Entry 7NJS (electron microscopy, 2.46 A resolution); this record covers chains A and d of the 20 polymer chains in the assembly.

Chain A:
Molecule: ATP synthase subunit alpha
From: Mycolicibacterium smegmatis (strain ATCC 700084 / mc(2)155)
Notes: EC 7.1.2.2
Reference sequence: A0R202 (ATPA_MYCS2); numbering as in UniProt (aligned over 1-548)
Chain sequence (548 residues; row label = number of the first residue in the row):
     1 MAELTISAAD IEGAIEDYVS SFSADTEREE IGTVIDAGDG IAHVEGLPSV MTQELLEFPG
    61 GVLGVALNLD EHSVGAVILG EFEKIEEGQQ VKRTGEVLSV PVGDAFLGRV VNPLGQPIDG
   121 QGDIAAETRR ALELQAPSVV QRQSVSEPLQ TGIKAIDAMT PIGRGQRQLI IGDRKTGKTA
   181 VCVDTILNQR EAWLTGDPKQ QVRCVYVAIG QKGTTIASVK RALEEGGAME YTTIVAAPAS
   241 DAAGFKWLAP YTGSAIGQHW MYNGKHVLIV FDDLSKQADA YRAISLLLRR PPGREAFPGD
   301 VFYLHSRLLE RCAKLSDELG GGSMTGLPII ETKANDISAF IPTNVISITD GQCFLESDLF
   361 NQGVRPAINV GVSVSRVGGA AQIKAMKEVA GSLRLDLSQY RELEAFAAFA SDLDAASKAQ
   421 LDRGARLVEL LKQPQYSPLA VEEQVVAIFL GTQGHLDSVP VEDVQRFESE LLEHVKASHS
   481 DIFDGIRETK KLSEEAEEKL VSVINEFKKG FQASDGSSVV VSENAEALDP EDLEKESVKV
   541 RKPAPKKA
Not modelled in the structure: 1-4, 522-548
Metal / ion sites: Mg2+: Thr179 (together with ATP)
Small-molecule neighbours: ATP (adenosine-5'-triphosphate): Asp173, Arg174, Lys175, Thr176, Gly177, Lys178, Thr179, Ala180, Glu331, Phe360, Arg365, Pro366, Gln433, Pro434, Gln435
UniProt features mapped onto this chain:
  - binding site (ATP): Gly172 to Thr179
  - site: Ser373 (Required for activity)

Chain d:
Molecule: ATP synthase subunit b-delta
From: Mycolicibacterium smegmatis (strain ATCC 700084 / mc(2)155)
Reference sequence: A0R203 (ATPFD_MYCS2); residue numbers follow UniProt; this construct covers 1-445
Chain sequence (445 residues; each row starts with the number of its first residue):
     1 MSIFIGQLIG FAVIAFIIVK WVVPPVRTLM RNQQEAVRAA LAESAEAAKK LADADAMHAK
    61 ALADAKAESE KVTEEAKQDS ERIAAQLSEQ AGSEAERIKA QGAQQIQLMR QQLIRQLRTG
   121 LGAEAVNKAA EIVRAHVADP QAQSATVDRF LSELEQMAPS SVVIDTAATS RLRAASRQSL
   181 AALVEKFDSV AGGLDADGLT NLADELASVA KLLLSETALN KHLAEPTDDS APKVRLLERL
   241 LSDKVSATTL DLLRTAVSNR WSTESNLIDA VEHTARLALL KRAEIAGEVD EVEEQLFRFG
   301 RVLDAEPRLS ALLSDYTTPA EGRVALLDKA LTGRPGVNQT AAALLSQTVG LLRGERADEA
   361 VIDLAELAVS RRGEVVAHVS AAAELSDAQR TRLTEVLSRI YGRPVSVQLH VDPELLGGLS
   421 ITVGDEVIDG SIASRLAAAQ TGLPD
Not modelled in the structure: 162-168, 445

Interface between chain A and chain d:
Residue-residue contacts (45):
  Ile6(A) - Arg110(d)
  Ile6(A) - Leu113(d)  hydrophobic
  Ile6(A) - Ile114(d)  hydrophobic
  Ile11(A) - Ile114(d)  hydrophobic
  Ile11(A) - Arg118(d)
  Ile11(A) - Leu121(d)  hydrophobic
  Ala14(A) - Arg118(d)
  Ile15(A) - Arg118(d)
  Ile15(A) - Gly122(d)
  Tyr18(A) - Ala439(d)  hydrogen bond (side chain-backbone)
  Tyr18(A) - Gly442(d)
  Tyr18(A) - Leu443(d)  hydrogen bond (side chain-backbone)
  Phe22(A) - Ala439(d)  hydrophobic
  Ala24(A) - Arg435(d)
  Thr26(A) - Phe150(d)
  Thr26(A) - Glu153(d)
  Thr26(A) - Asp429(d)
  Thr26(A) - Gly430(d)
  Arg28(A) - Met157(d)
  Arg28(A) - Ser160(d)  hydrogen bond
  Arg28(A) - Ile400(d)
  Arg28(A) - Tyr401(d)
  Arg28(A) - Glu426(d)  salt bridge
  Arg28(A) - Ile428(d)
  Glu29(A) - Glu426(d)
  Glu29(A) - Val427(d)  hydrogen bond (backbone-backbone)
  Glu30(A) - Asp425(d)
  Ile31(A) - Asp425(d)  hydrogen bond (backbone-backbone)
  Ile31(A) - Val427(d)  hydrophobic
  Gly46(A) - Asp425(d)
  Leu47(A) - Asp425(d)  hydrogen bond (backbone-side chain)
  Pro48(A) - Asp425(d)
  Glu71(A) - Arg173(d)  salt bridge
  Gly120(A) - Arg115(d)  hydrogen bond (backbone-side chain)
  Gln121(A) - Leu108(d)
  Gln121(A) - Gln111(d)
  Gln121(A) - Arg115(d)
  Gly122(A) - Gln111(d)
  Gly122(A) - Arg115(d)
  Glu224(A) - Arg97(d)
  Glu225(A) - Arg97(d)  hydrogen bond (backbone-side chain)
  Gly226(A) - Arg97(d)
  Gly227(A) - Arg97(d)
  Glu473(A) - Ile83(d)
  Ala477(A) - Arg82(d)
Interface residues without a listed pair, chain A (29 interface residues in all): Asp10, Glu27, Gly32, Gln90
Interface residues without a listed pair, chain d (34 interface residues in all): Gln86, Gln105, Leu117, Ala438, Pro444

Summary:
29 residues of chain A face 34 of chain d across their interface; the contacts include 8 hydrogen bonds and 2
salt bridges. Among the polar pairs are Arg28(A)-Glu426(d), Glu71(A)-Arg173(d) and Tyr18(A)-Ala439(d). Bound
to chain A: ATP. From UniProt: 8 ATP-binding residues on chain A.
Here chain A is ATP synthase subunit alpha and chain d is ATP synthase subunit b-delta, both from
Mycolicibacterium smegmatis (strain ATCC 700084 / mc(2)155). Entry 7NJS (Mycobacterium smegmatis ATP synthase
state 3c) was determined by electron microscopy (same publication as 7NJK, 7NJL, 7NJM, 7NJN, 7NJO, 7NJP and 20
further entries).
